PDB entry 6RNY | electron microscopy, 3.90 A resolution | chains O and J of the 18 polymer chains in the assembly

[Chain O]
Molecule: Integrase
From: Human spumaretrovirus
Notes: EC 2.7.7.49, 2.7.7.7, 3.1.26.4, 3.4.23.-, 2.7.7.-, 3.1.-.-
Reference sequence: P14350 (POL_FOAMV); residues 3-392 here correspond to UniProt positions 754-1143 (UniProt number = residue number + 751)
Chain sequence (395 residues; row label = number of the first residue in the row; numbers below 1 keep their minus sign (Gly-2 is residue -2)):
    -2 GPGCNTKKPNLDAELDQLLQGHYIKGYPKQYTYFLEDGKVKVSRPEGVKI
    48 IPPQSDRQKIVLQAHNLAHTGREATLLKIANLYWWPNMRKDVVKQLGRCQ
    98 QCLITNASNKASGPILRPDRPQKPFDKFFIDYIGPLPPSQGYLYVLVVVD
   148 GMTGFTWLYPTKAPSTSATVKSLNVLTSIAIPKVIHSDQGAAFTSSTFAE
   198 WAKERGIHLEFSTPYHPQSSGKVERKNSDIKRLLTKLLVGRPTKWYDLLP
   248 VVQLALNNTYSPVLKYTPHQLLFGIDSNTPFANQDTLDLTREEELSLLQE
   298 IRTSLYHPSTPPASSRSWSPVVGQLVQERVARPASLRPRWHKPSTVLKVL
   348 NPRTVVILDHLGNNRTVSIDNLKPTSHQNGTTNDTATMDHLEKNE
Disordered / not traced: -2 to 37, 376-392
Construct notes: expression tag (-2 to 2); variant Ser217 (Gly968 in P14350), Gly218 (Ser969 in P14350)
Bound ions: Mg2+: Asp128, Asp185 (shared with 1 residue of chain I; 1 residue of chain T)
Curated features (UniProtKB/Swiss-Prot):
  - binding site (Mg(2+)): Asp123, Asp185

[Chain J]
Molecule: 53-nt DNA strand
Sequence (53 nucleotides; numbered 21 to 73; the number before each row is that of its first residue):
    21 GCGAAATTCCATGACAGTAGTTAGTTGGTTTTCACCACAGGGAGAACCTG
    71 GAC
Bound ions: Mg2+: DG37 (shared with 2 residues of chain K; 1 residue of chain U)

[Interface between chain O and chain J]
Pairs across the interface (27):
  Asn84(O) with DA25(J), phosphate contact; DA26(J), phosphate contact
  Arg86(O) with DA26(J), sugar contact; DT27(J), salt bridge to the phosphate
  Lys87(O) with DA25(J), salt bridge to the phosphate
  Ala104(O) with DA34(J), sugar contact
  Ser105(O) with DG33(J), sugar contact
  Asn106(O) with DT32(J), sugar contact
  Ala108(O) with DT32(J), sugar contact; DG33(J), phosphate contact
  Ala160(O) with DA43(J), phosphate contact
  Pro161(O) with DA43(J), sugar contact
  Ser162(O) with DG44(J), phosphate contact
  Thr163(O) with DG44(J), hydrogen bond to the phosphate
  Ala188(O) with DA43(J), sugar contact; DG44(J), sugar contact
  Ser192(O) with DG44(J), sugar contact; DT45(J), phosphate contact
  Ser193(O) with DT45(J), hydrogen bond to the phosphate
  Ser311(O) with DT32(J), hydrogen bond to the phosphate
  Ser312(O) with DA31(J), sugar contact
  Arg313(O) with DC30(J), hydrogen bond to the base; DA31(J), sugar contact
  Arg326(O) with DA34(J), salt bridge to the phosphate
  Arg329(O) with DG40(J), hydrogen bond to the base; DT41(J), hydrogen bond to the base
  Arg336(O) with DC35(J), salt bridge to the phosphate
Other interface residues (no listed pair), chain O (27 interface residues in all): Arg69, Pro83, Lys107, Ser109, Ala189, Thr194, Trp337
Other interface residues (no listed pair), chain J (15 interface residues in all): DC29

[Overview]
Chain O and chain J form an interface of 27 and 15 residues respectively; the contacts include 6 hydrogen
bonds and 4 salt bridges. Among the polar pairs are Arg313(O)-DC30(J), Arg329(O)-DG40(J) and
Arg329(O)-DT41(J). From UniProt: Mg2+-binding residues Asp123(O) and Asp185(O) on chain O.
Here chain O is Integrase (Human spumaretrovirus) and chain J is a 53-nt DNA strand. Entry 6RNY (PFV intasome
- nucleosome strand transfer complex) was determined by electron microscopy (same publication as 6R0C).
